1JV5 - chains A and B; structure by X-ray diffraction, 2.20 A resolution.

[Chain A]
Protein: Ig kappa chain precursor V region
Organism: Homo sapiens
Notes: fragment: anti-blood group A Fv
Reference sequence: P01594 (KV1B_HUMAN); residues 1-107 here correspond to UniProt positions 15-121 (UniProt number = residue number + 14)
Sequence (107 residues; each row starts with the number of its first residue):
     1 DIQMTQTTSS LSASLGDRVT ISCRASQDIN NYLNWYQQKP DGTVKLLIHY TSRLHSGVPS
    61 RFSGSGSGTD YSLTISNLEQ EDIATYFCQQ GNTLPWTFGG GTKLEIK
Cystine bridges: C23-C88

[Chain B]
Protein: Ig chain heavy chain precursor V region
Organism: Homo sapiens
Sequence (117 residues; each row starts with the number of its first residue):
   301 QVQLQQPGAE LVKPGTSVKL SCKASGYNFT SYWINWVKLR PGQGLEWIGD IYPGSGITNY
   361 NEKFKSKATL TVDTSSSTAY MQLSSLASED SALYYCAGQY GNLWFAYWGQ GTLVTVS
Cystine bridges: C322-C396

[Interface between chain A and chain B]
Pairs across the interface - 19 pairs, chain A then chain B:
  Y36(A) - F405(B)
  Y36(A) - W408(B)
  Q38(A) - L339(B)
  Q38(A) - L393(B)
  Q38(A) - Y395(B)  hydrogen bond
  D41(A) - Q410(B)  hydrogen bond (backbone-side chain)
  G42(A) - Y395(B)  hydrogen bond (backbone-side chain)
  G42(A) - Q410(B)
  T43(A) - Q410(B)
  V44(A) - Y395(B)  hydrophobic
  V44(A) - W408(B)  hydrophobic
  L46(A) - L403(B)  hydrophobic
  F87(A) - L345(B)  hydrophobic
  Q89(A) - F405(B)
  P95(A) - W347(B)  hydrophobic
  W96(A) - W347(B)
  W96(A) - F405(B)
  F98(A) - L345(B)  hydrophobic
  F98(A) - F405(B)  hydrophobic
Interface residues without a listed pair, chain A (17 interface residues in all): H49, H55, L94, G99, G100
Interface residues without a listed pair, chain B (14 interface residues in all): N335, G344, D350, N359, N361

[In short]
17 residues of chain A and 14 residues of chain B are in contact, with 3 hydrogen bonds. Polar pairs include
Q38(A)-Y395(B), D41(A)-Q410(B) and G42(A)-Y395(B).
Here chain A is Ig kappa chain precursor V region and chain B is Ig chain heavy chain precursor V region, both
from Homo sapiens. Entry 1JV5 (Anti-blood group A Fv) was determined by X-ray diffraction.
